Entry 3A68 (X-ray diffraction, 1.80 A resolution); this record covers chains B and G of the 24 polymer chains in the assembly.

== Chain B (and G) ==
Name: Ferritin-4, chloroplastic
From: Glycine max
Notes: EC 1.16.3.1; chain G of this document is another copy of the same molecule, construct and numbering; everything in this record applies to it too
UniProt: Q948P5 (FRI4_SOYBN); residues 1-212 here correspond to UniProt positions 36-247 (UniProt number = residue number + 35)
Chain sequence (212 residues; each row starts with the number of its first residue):
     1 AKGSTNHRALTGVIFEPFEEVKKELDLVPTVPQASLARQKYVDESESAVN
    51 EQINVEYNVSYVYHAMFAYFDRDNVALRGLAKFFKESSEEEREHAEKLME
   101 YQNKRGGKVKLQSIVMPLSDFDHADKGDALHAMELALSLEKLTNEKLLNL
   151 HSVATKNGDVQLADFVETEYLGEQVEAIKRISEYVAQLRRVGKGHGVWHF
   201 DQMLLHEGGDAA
Unresolved in the structure: 1-13, 208-212
Ion coordination: Ca2+ site 1: E56, E91, H94; Ca2+ site 2: E93, E96; Ca2+ site 3: E167 (shared with 2 residues of chain E; 1 residue of chain V); Ca2+ site 4: T168, E173
From the paper describing this entry:
  - self-association interface (contacts with another copy of this molecule); pairs are residue here / residue on that copy: F15-L142, F15-N58, F15-K146, P17-V62, P17-L139, F18-V62, F18-L118, F18-L135, E20-L142, E20-K146, V21-L139, L25-L135
  - binding site for acetic acid: S35, R38, K108
  - catalytic residues: E56, Y63, E91, H94, E140, Q174 (by similarity / conservation)
  - mutagenesis - E173A (2.27-fold): decreased catalytic activity
  - binding site for Ca2+: E93, E96, E183

== Chain B / chain G interface ==
Contacting residue pairs (29; chain B residue first):
  D71(B) with K179(G), salt bridge
  D73(B) with K179(G); S182(G); E183(G); A186(G)
  N74(B) with A186(G)
  V75(B) with R190(G), hydrogen bond (backbone-side chain)
  A76(B) with E183(G); A186(G), hydrophobic; Q187(G)
  L77(B) with R190(G)
  R78(B) with Q187(G), hydrogen bond; M203(G); E207(G), salt bridge
  D128(B) with R190(G), salt bridge
  G194(B) with R190(G)
  H195(B) with R190(G); V191(G); H195(G); G196(G); H199(G), hydrogen bond
  V197(B) with R190(G)
  W198(B) with Q187(G), hydrogen bond; V191(G), hydrophobic; H199(G); F200(G), hydrophobic; M203(G), hydrophobic
  H199(B) with H199(G)
  Q202(B) with M203(G)

== Summary ==
14 residues of chain B and 13 residues of chain G are in contact, with 4 hydrogen bonds and 3 salt bridges.
Polar pairs include D71(B)-K179(G), R78(B)-E207(G) and D128(B)-R190(G). The paper reports catalytic residues
E56(B), Y63(B) and E91(B) among others; E173A of chain B reduces catalytic activity.
Chain B and chain G are both Ferritin-4, chloroplastic (Glycine max); the structure, Crystal structure of
plant ferritin reveals a novel metal binding site that functions as a transit ..., was determined by X-ray
diffraction, deposited together with 3A9Q.
